Entry 1M19 (X-ray diffraction, 2.30 A resolution); this record covers chains J and G of the 10 polymer chains in the assembly.

# Chain J
Molecule: Palindromic 146 Base Pair DNA Fragment
Sequence (146 nucleotides; numbered 147 to 292; the number before each row is that of its first residue):
   147 ATCAATATCC ACCTGCAGAT TCTACCAAAA GTGTATTTGG AAACTGCTCC ATCAAAAGGC
   207 ATGTTCAGCG GAATTCCGCT GAACATGCCT TTTGATGGAG CAGTTTCCAA ATACACTTTT
   267 GGTAGAATCT GCAGGTGGAT ATTGAT
Residues lining bound ligands:
  - gamma-amino-butanoic acid / beta-alanine / 3-amino-(dimethylpropylamine) / IMT / 4-amino-(1-methylpyrrole)-2-carboxylic acid, molecule 1: DA176, DG177, DT178, DG179, DT180, DA181, DT182, DT183, DT184
  - gamma-amino-butanoic acid / beta-alanine / 3-amino-(dimethylpropylamine) / IMT / 4-amino-(1-methylpyrrole)-2-carboxylic acid, molecule 2: DG186, DA187, DA188, DA189, DC190, DT191, DG192, DC193, DT194, DC195
  - gamma-amino-butanoic acid / beta-alanine / 3-amino-(dimethylpropylamine) / IMT / 4-amino-(1-methylpyrrole)-2-carboxylic acid, molecule 3: DA219, DT220, DT221, DC222, DC223, DG224, DC225, DT226, DG227
  - gamma-amino-butanoic acid / beta-alanine / 3-amino-(dimethylpropylamine) / IMT / 4-amino-(1-methylpyrrole)-2-carboxylic acid, molecule 4: DA248, DG249, DT250, DT251, DT252, DC253, DC254
  - gamma-amino-butanoic acid / beta-alanine / 3-amino-(dimethylpropylamine) / IMT / 4-amino-(1-methylpyrrole)-2-carboxylic acid, molecule 5: DT258, DA259, DC260, DA261, DC262, DT263, DT264, DT265, DT266

# Chain G
Name: Histone H2A type 1
Organism: Xenopus laevis
UniProt: P06897 (H2A1_XENLA); residues 1001-1129 here correspond to UniProt positions 2-130 (UniProt number = residue number - 999)
Sequence (129 residues; row label = number of the first residue in the row):
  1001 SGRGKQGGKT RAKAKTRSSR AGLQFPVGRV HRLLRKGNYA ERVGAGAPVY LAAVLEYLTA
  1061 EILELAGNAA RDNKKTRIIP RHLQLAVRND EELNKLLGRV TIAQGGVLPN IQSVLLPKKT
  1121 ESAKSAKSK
Not modelled in the structure: 1001-1014, 1120-1129
Sequence notes: conflict Arg1099 (Gly100 in P06897)
Curated features (UniProtKB/Swiss-Prot):
  - modified residue: Ser1001 (N-acetylserine), Lys1005 (N6-(2-hydroxyisobutyryl)lysine), Lys1009 (N6-(2-hydroxyisobutyryl)lysine), Lys1036 (N6-(2-hydroxyisobutyryl)lysine), Lys1074 (N6-(2-hydroxyisobutyryl)lysine), Lys1075 (N6-(2-hydroxyisobutyryl)lysine), Lys1095 (N6-(2-hydroxyisobutyryl)lysine), Gln1104 (N5-methylglutamine), Lys1118 (N6-(2-hydroxyisobutyryl)lysine)
  - cross-link (Glycyl lysine isopeptide (Lys-Gly)): Lys1013 (interchain with G-Cter in ubiquitin), Lys1015 (interchain with G-Cter in ubiquitin), Lys1119 (interchain with G-Cter in ubiquitin)

# How chain J and chain G interact
Pairs across the interface - 7 pairs, chain J then chain G:
  DA165(J) - Arg1077(G)  sugar contact
  DA176(J) - Gly1028(G)  sugar contact
  DA176(J) - Arg1029(G)  phosphate contact
  DA176(J) - Arg1032(G)  salt bridge to the phosphate
  DG177(J) - Arg1017(G)  salt bridge to the phosphate
  DG177(J) - Gly1028(G)  phosphate contact
  DG185(J) - Arg1042(G)  hydrogen bond to the sugar
Also at the interface, not in a pair above, chain J (7 interface residues in all): DA175, DT178, DT184
Also at the interface, not in a pair above, chain G (8 interface residues in all): Lys1015, Thr1016

# Summary
The interface between chain J and chain G involves 7 residues on one side and 8 on the other, with 1 hydrogen
bond and 2 salt bridges. Among the polar pairs are DG185(J)-Arg1042(G), DA176(J)-Arg1032(G) and
DG177(J)-Arg1017(G).
Chain J is Palindromic 146 Base Pair DNA Fragment and chain G is Histone H2A type 1 (Xenopus laevis); the
structure, Ligand binding alters the structure and dynamics of nucleosomal DNA, was determined by X-ray
diffraction, deposited together with 1M18 and 1M1A.
